1ZGP - chains B and D of the 4 polymer chains in the assembly; structure by X-ray diffraction, 1.90 A resolution.

Chain B (and D):
Protein: Red fluorescent protein drFP583
Organism: Discosoma sp
Notes: chain D of this document is another copy of the same molecule, construct and numbering; everything in this record applies to it too
UniProtKB: Q9U6Y8 (DSRD_DISSP); aligned to UniProt positions 1-225 over residues 1-225
Sequence (223 residues; each row starts with the number of its first residue; note: 2 numbers in that range are skipped by the numbering (no residue carries them; nothing is unmodelled there)):
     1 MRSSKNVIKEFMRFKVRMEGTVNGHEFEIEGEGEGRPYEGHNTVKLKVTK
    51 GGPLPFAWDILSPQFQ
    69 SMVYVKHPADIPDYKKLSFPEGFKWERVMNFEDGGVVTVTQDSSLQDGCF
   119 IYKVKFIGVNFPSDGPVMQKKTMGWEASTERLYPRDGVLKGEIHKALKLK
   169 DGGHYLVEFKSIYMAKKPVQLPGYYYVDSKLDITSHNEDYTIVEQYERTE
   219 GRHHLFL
Not modelled in the structure: 1-5
Construct notes: chromophore (66, 66, 66); engineered mutation M70 (Lys in Q9U6Y8)
Modified positions: Q66 ([2-(3-carbamoyl-1-imino-propyl)-4-(4-hydroxy-benzylidene)-5-oxo-4,5-dihydro-imidazol-1-yl]-acetic acid; CRQ)
Covalent attachments: covalent link Q66-S69

How chain B and chain D interact:
Contacting residue pairs - 69 pairs, chain B then chain D:
  E100(B) - R153(D)  salt bridge
  E144(B) - Y192(D)
  A145(B) - Y192(D)
  A145(B) - Y194(D)  hydrogen bond (backbone-side chain)
  A145(B) - H222(D)
  S146(B) - Y194(D)
  S146(B) - H222(D)  hydrogen bond (backbone-side chain)
  T147(B) - Y194(D)
  T147(B) - H222(D)
  R149(B) - H162(D)  hydrogen bond (side chain-backbone)
  R149(B) - K163(D)  hydrogen bond (side chain-backbone)
  R149(B) - A164(D)
  R149(B) - L174(D)
  Y151(B) - L174(D)
  R153(B) - E100(D)  salt bridge
  R153(B) - H172(D)  hydrogen bond (side chain-backbone)
  R153(B) - L174(D)
  E160(B) - H162(D)
  E160(B) - L174(D)
  I161(B) - H162(D)
  H162(B) - R149(D)  hydrogen bond (backbone-side chain)
  H162(B) - E160(D)
  H162(B) - I161(D)
  H162(B) - H162(D)  hydrogen bond
  H162(B) - E176(D)  salt bridge
  H162(B) - Y192(D)
  K163(B) - R149(D)  hydrogen bond (backbone-side chain)
  A164(B) - R149(D)
  A164(B) - Y192(D)
  H172(B) - R153(D)  hydrogen bond (backbone-side chain)
  H172(B) - Y192(D)
  L174(B) - R149(D)
  L174(B) - Y151(D)
  L174(B) - R153(D)
  L174(B) - E160(D)
  E176(B) - H162(D)  salt bridge
  E176(B) - E176(D)
  Y192(B) - E144(D)
  Y192(B) - A145(D)
  Y192(B) - H162(D)
  Y192(B) - K163(D)
  Y192(B) - A164(D)
  Y192(B) - H172(D)
  Y194(B) - A145(D)  hydrogen bond (side chain-backbone)
  Y194(B) - S146(D)
  Y194(B) - T147(D)
  D196(B) - H222(D)  salt bridge
  D196(B) - L223(D)
  D196(B) - F224(D)
  S197(B) - H222(D)
  S197(B) - F224(D)
  K198(B) - F224(D)
  R216(B) - F224(D)
  E218(B) - F224(D)
  R220(B) - R220(D)
  R220(B) - L223(D)
  H222(B) - A145(D)
  H222(B) - S146(D)  hydrogen bond (side chain-backbone)
  H222(B) - T147(D)
  H222(B) - D196(D)  salt bridge
  H222(B) - S197(D)
  L223(B) - D196(D)
  L223(B) - R220(D)
  F224(B) - D196(D)
  F224(B) - S197(D)
  F224(B) - K198(D)
  F224(B) - R216(D)
  F224(B) - E218(D)
  L225(B) - K198(D)
Other interface residues (no listed pair), chain B (29 interface residues in all): T217
Other interface residues (no listed pair), chain D (29 interface residues in all): T217, L225

Summary:
The chain B/chain D interface involves 29 residues from each chain, with 11 hydrogen bonds and 6 salt bridges.
Among the polar pairs are E100(B)-R153(D), H162(B)-E176(D) and D196(B)-H222(D).
Chain B and chain D are both Red fluorescent protein drFP583 (Discosoma sp); the structure, Crystal Structure
of the Discosoma Red Fluorescent Protein (DsRed) Variant K70M, was determined by X-ray diffraction together
with 1ZGO and 1ZGQ from the same study.
